9ITJ - chains T and U of the 26 polymer chains in the assembly; structure by electron microscopy, 2.84 A resolution.

== Chain T ==
Name: ATP synthase subunit a
Organism: Chloroflexus aurantiacus J-10-fl
UniProt: A9WGT0 (A9WGT0_CHLAA); residue numbers follow UniProt; this construct covers 1-312
Chain sequence (312 residues; row label = number of the first residue in the row):
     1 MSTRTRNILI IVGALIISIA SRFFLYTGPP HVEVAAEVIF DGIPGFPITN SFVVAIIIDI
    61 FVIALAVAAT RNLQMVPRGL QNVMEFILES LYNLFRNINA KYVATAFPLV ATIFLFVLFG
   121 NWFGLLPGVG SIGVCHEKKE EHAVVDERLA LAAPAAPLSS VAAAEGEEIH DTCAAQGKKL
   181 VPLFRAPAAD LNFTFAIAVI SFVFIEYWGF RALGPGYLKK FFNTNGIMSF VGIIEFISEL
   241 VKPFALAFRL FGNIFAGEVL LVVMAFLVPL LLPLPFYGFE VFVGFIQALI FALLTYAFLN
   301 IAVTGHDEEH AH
Unresolved in the structure: 1-30, 136-176, 305-312

== Chain U ==
Name: ATP synthase subunit b
Organism: Chloroflexus aurantiacus J-10-fl
UniProt: A9WGS8 (ATPF_CHLAA); numbering as in UniProt (aligned over 1-164)
Chain sequence (164 residues; each row starts with the number of its first residue):
     1 MEALGINPTL FIAQLINFLL LIFILRALLY RPVMNLLNER TRRIEESVRD AEKVREQLAN
    61 ARRDYEAEIA RARQEAAKIV AQAQERAKQQ EAEIIAQARR EAERLKEEAR AQAEQERIRM
   121 LSEAKSQIAD LVTLTASRVL GAELQARGHD ALIAESLAAL DRRN
Unresolved in the structure: 1-7, 161-164

== Chain T / chain U interface ==
Pairs across the interface - 41 pairs, chain T then chain U:
  Val76(T) - Thr41(U)
  Val76(T) - Ile44(U)  hydrophobic
  Val76(T) - Glu45(U)
  Val76(T) - Val48(U)  hydrophobic
  Pro77(T) - Arg40(U)
  Pro77(T) - Thr41(U)  hydrogen bond (backbone-side chain)
  Pro77(T) - Ile44(U)
  Arg78(T) - Thr41(U)
  Asn82(T) - Leu37(U)  hydrogen bond (side chain-backbone)
  Asn82(T) - Arg40(U)  hydrogen bond
  Asn82(T) - Thr41(U)
  Val83(T) - Leu37(U)  hydrophobic
  Glu85(T) - Arg40(U)
  Phe86(T) - Leu36(U)  hydrophobic
  Phe86(T) - Arg40(U)
  Glu89(T) - Arg40(U)  salt bridge
  Leu125(T) - Phe18(U)
  Leu126(T) - Phe18(U)  hydrophobic
  Pro127(T) - Gln14(U)
  Pro127(T) - Leu15(U)  hydrophobic
  Pro127(T) - Phe18(U)
  Gly128(T) - Phe11(U)
  Gly128(T) - Gln14(U)  hydrogen bond (backbone-side chain)
  Val129(T) - Gln14(U)  hydrogen bond (backbone-side chain)
  Ser131(T) - Leu10(U)
  Ser131(T) - Phe11(U)  hydrogen bond (side chain-backbone)
  Ser131(T) - Gln14(U)
  Ile132(T) - Phe11(U)  hydrophobic
  Lys179(T) - Pro8(U)
  Pro269(T) - Ala13(U)
  Pro269(T) - Asn17(U)  hydrogen bond (backbone-side chain)
  Leu270(T) - Ile16(U)  hydrophobic
  Leu271(T) - Asn17(U)
  Leu271(T) - Leu20(U)  hydrophobic
  Pro273(T) - Asn17(U)
  Leu274(T) - Leu20(U)  hydrophobic
  Leu274(T) - Leu21(U)
  Tyr277(T) - Gln14(U)
  Tyr277(T) - Phe18(U)
  Tyr277(T) - Leu21(U)  hydrophobic
  Gly278(T) - Leu21(U)
Also at the interface, not in a pair above, chain T (26 interface residues in all): Met75, Gly130, Ala265

== In short ==
26 residues of chain T face 18 of chain U across their interface, with 7 hydrogen bonds and 1 salt bridge.
Polar contacts include Glu89(T)-Arg40(U), Pro77(T)-Thr41(U) and Asn82(T)-Leu37(U).
Here chain T is ATP synthase subunit a and chain U is ATP synthase subunit b, both from Chloroflexus
aurantiacus J-10-fl. Entry 9ITJ (Chloroflexus aurantiacus ATP synthase, state 1) was determined by electron
microscopy (same publication as 9ITK, 9ITL, 9ITM, 9ITN, 9ITO, 9ITP and 11 further entries).
